9E9L - chain A; structure by X-ray diffraction, 2.10 A resolution.

Chain A:
Molecule: ShufPTP
From: synthetic construct
Amino-acid sequence (150 residues; row label = number of the first residue in the row):
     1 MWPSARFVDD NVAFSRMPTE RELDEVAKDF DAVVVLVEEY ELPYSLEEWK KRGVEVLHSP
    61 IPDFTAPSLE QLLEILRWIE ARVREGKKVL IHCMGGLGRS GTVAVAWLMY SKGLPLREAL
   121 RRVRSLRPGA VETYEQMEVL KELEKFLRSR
Disordered / not traced: 150
Modified / non-standard residues: C93 (S-hydroxycysteine; CSO)
Residues lining bound ligands: vanadate (VO4): D63, F64, T65, C93, G96, L97, G98, R99, E132, T133, Q136
Reported in the primary citation:
  - contacts within the chain: E41-D63
  - binding site for vanadate: E132, Q136
  - conformationally variable residues (side-chain flip): E38, E39, E132
  - post-translational modification sites: C93
  - binding site for vanadate: R99 (proposed by the authors, not directly observed)
  - catalytic residues: D63
  - mutagenesis - D63N: decreased catalytic activity
  - catalytic residues: E132 (from molecular simulation)

Summary:
Chain A binds vanadate. From the paper: catalytic residues D63 and E132; D63N reduces catalytic activity.
Chain A is ShufPTP (synthetic construct); the structure, Vanadate-bound Putative Ancestral Protein Tyrosine
Phosphatase ShufPTP - Intermediate p-loop Conformation, was determined by X-ray diffraction, deposited
together with 9E9M and 9E9N.
